4K24 - chains H and L of the 5 polymer chains in the assembly; structure by X-ray diffraction, 4.50 A resolution (low resolution: residue-level contacts below are approximate; hydrogen-bond / salt-bridge calls are withheld).

Chain H:
Molecule: anti-uPAR antibody, heavy chain
From: Mus musculus
Notes: antibody fragment or engineered binder
Chain sequence (228 residues; numbered 1 to 222 plus 6 insertion-coded residues; the number before each row is that of its first residue; a row labelled like 82A-82C holds insertion residues (82A, then the next letters in order)):
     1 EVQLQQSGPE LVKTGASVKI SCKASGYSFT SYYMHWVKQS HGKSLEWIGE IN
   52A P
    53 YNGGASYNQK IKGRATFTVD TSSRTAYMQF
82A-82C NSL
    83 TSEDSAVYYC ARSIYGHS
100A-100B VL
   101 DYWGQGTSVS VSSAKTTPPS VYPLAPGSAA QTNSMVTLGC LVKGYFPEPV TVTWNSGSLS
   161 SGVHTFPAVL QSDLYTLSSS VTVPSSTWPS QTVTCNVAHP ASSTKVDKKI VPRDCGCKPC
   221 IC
Disordered / not traced: 128-133, 213-222
Disulfide bonds: Cys-22/Cys-92, Cys-140/Cys-195

Chain L:
Molecule: anti-uPAR antibody, light chain
From: Mus musculus
Notes: antibody fragment or engineered binder
Chain sequence (219 residues; numbered 1 to 214 plus 5 insertion-coded residues; the number before each row is that of its first residue; a row labelled like 27A-27E holds insertion residues (27A, then the next letters in order)):
     1 DVVMTQTPLT LSVTIGQPAS ISCKSSQ
27A-27E SLLDS
    28 DGKTYLNWLL QRPGQSPKRL IYLVSKLDSG VPDRFTGSGS GTDFTLKISR VEAEDLGVYY
    88 CWQGTHFPLT FGAGTKLELK RADAAPTVSI FPPSSEQLTS GGASVVCFLN NFYPKDINVK
   148 WKIDGSERQN GVLNSWTDQD SKDSTYSMSS TLTLTKDEYE RHNSYTCEAT HKTSTSPIVK
   208 SFNRNEC
Disordered / not traced: 214
Disulfide bonds: Cys-23/Cys-88, Cys-134/Cys-194

Interface between chain H and chain L:
Pairs across the interface (70; chain H residue first):
  Val-37(H) with Phe-98(L)
  Gln-39(H) with Gln-38(L); Tyr-87(L)
  Lys-43(H) with Tyr-87(L); Lys-103(L)
  Leu-45(H) with Tyr-87(L); Phe-98(L)
  Glu-46(H) with Phe-98(L)
  Trp-47(H) with Leu-96(L)
  Glu-50(H) with Phe-94(L)
  Asn-60(H) with Pro-95(L)
  Lys-62(H) with Asp-1(L)
  Tyr-91(H) with Gln-38(L); Pro-44(L)
  Ser-100(H) with Gly-91(L); Phe-94(L); Leu-96(L)
  Val-100A(H) with Tyr-32(L); Trp-89(L); Gly-91(L)
  Leu-100B(H) with Arg-46(L); Trp-89(L); Leu-96(L)
  Asp-101(H) with Arg-46(L)
  Tyr-102(H) with Ser-56(L)
  Trp-103(H) with Leu-36(L); Pro-44(L)
  Gly-104(H) with Ser-43(L)
  Gln-105(H) with Ser-43(L)
  Tyr-122(H) with Glu-123(L); Gln-124(L)
  Pro-123(H) with Ser-121(L); Glu-123(L)
  Leu-124(H) with Phe-118(L); Pro-119(L); Ser-121(L); Ser-131(L); Val-133(L)
  Ala-125(H) with Phe-118(L); Pro-119(L)
  Gly-127(H) with Pro-119(L); Glu-213(L)
  Thr-137(H) with Ser-116(L); Phe-118(L)
  Gly-139(H) with Phe-118(L)
  Leu-141(H) with Gln-124(L); Ser-131(L)
  Gly-162(H) with Lys-169(L)
  His-164(H) with Asn-137(L); Asn-138(L); Asp-167(L); Ser-174(L)
  Thr-165(H) with Thr-164(L)
  Phe-166(H) with Ser-162(L); Trp-163(L); Thr-164(L); Ser-174(L); Met-175(L); Ser-176(L)
  Pro-167(H) with Ser-162(L); Trp-163(L)
  Val-169(H) with Leu-160(L); Asn-161(L); Ser-162(L)
  Gln-171(H) with Leu-160(L)
  Ser-178(H) with Ser-176(L)
  Ser-179(H) with Phe-135(L)
  Ser-180(H) with Phe-135(L); Asn-137(L)
  Lys-208(H) with Glu-123(L)
Also at the interface, not in a pair above, chain H (45 interface residues in all): His-35, Ser-58, His-99, Pro-126, Leu-138, Ser-161, Thr-176, Val-211
Also at the interface, not in a pair above, chain L (50 interface residues in all): Asn-34, Lys-45, Asp-55, Val-85, Thr-92, Ala-100, Gly-101, Pro-120, Ser-127, Leu-136, Asp-170, Thr-178

Summary:
The interface between chain H and chain L involves 45 residues on one side and 50 on the other.
Chain H is anti-uPAR antibody, heavy chain and chain L is anti-uPAR antibody, light chain, both from Mus
musculus; the structure, Structure of anti-uPAR Fab ATN-658 in complex with uPAR, was determined by X-ray
diffraction together with 4K23 from the same study.
